4XQ5 - chains A and F of the 6 polymer chains in the assembly; structure by X-ray diffraction, 2.59 A resolution.

Chain A:
Protein: Hemagglutinin HA1 chain
Organism: Influenza A virus
UniProtKB: A0A059T4A1 (A0A059T4A1_9INFA); the construct lacks a stretch of the UniProt sequence and is renumbered around it, so the offset changes along the chain: 11-129 = UniProt 18-136; 130-158 = UniProt 138-166; 159-263 = UniProt 169-273; 265-276 = UniProt 274-285; 1 more segments
Chain sequence (323 residues; each row starts with the number of its first residue; note: 1 number in that range is skipped by the numbering (no residue carries it; nothing is unmodelled there); a row labelled like 158A-158B holds insertion residues (158A, then the next letters in order)):
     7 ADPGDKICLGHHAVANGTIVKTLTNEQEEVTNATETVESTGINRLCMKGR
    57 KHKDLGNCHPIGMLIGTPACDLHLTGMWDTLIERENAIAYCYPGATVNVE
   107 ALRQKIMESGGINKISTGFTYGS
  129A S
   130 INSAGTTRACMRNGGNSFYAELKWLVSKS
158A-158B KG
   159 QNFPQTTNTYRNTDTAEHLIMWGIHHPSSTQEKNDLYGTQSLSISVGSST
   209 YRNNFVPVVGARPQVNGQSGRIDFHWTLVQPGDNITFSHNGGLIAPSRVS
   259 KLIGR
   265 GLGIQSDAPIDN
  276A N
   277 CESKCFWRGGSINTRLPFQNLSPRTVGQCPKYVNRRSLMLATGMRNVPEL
Not modelled in the structure: 7-10, 326
Disulfide bonds: Cys-52/Cys-277, Cys-64/Cys-76, Cys-97/Cys-139, Cys-281/Cys-305
Glycans and other covalent adducts: N-acetylglucosamine (NAG) linked to Asn-38, Asn-242
Differences from the reference sequence: expression tag (7-10)
From the paper describing this entry:
  - post-translational modification sites: Asn-242
  - mutagenesis - Q226L: decreased binding to alpha2-3 sialosides
  - mutagenesis - Q226L: increased binding to human-type alpha2-6 receptors
  - mutagenesis - Q226L/G228S: increased binding to PAA-linked 6'-SLNLN
  - mutagenesis - Q226L/G228S: decreased binding to glycan array
  - mutagenesis - G225D: decreased binding to alpha2-3-sialylated glycans

Chain F:
Protein: Hemagglutinin HA2 chain
Organism: Influenza A virus
UniProtKB: A0A059T4A1 (A0A059T4A1_9INFA); residues 2-174 here correspond to UniProt positions 342-514 (UniProt number = residue number + 340)
Chain sequence (180 residues; row label = number of the first residue in the row):
     2 LFGAIAGFLENGWEGMVDGWYGFRHQNAQGTGQAADYKSTQAAIDQITGK
    52 LNRLVEKTNTEFESIESEFSEIEHQIGNVINWTKDSITDIWTYQAELLVA
   102 MENQHTIDMADSEMLNLYERVRKQLRQNAEEDGKGCFEIYHACDDSCMES
   152 IRNNTYDHSQYREEALLNRLNINSGRLVPR
Not modelled in the structure: 33, 173-181
Disulfide bonds: Cys-144/Cys-148
Glycans and other covalent adducts: covalent link Asn-28/Asp-146
Differences from the reference sequence: expression tag (175-181)

Interface between chain A and chain F:
Residue-residue contacts - 10 pairs, chain A then chain F:
  Glu-106(A) / Gln-76(F)
  Ala-107(A) / Glu-74(F)
  Ala-107(A) / His-75(F)
  Gln-110(A) / His-75(F)
  Gln-110(A) / Gln-76(F)
  Gln-110(A) / Asn-79(F)  hydrogen bond
  Lys-111(A) / His-75(F)
  Glu-114(A) / His-75(F)  salt bridge
  Glu-114(A) / Asn-79(F)  hydrogen bond
  Lys-307(A) / Asp-90(F)  salt bridge
Also at the interface, not in a pair above, chain A (7 interface residues in all): Phe-294
Also at the interface, not in a pair above, chain F (6 interface residues in all): Tyr-94

Overview:
Chain A and chain F form an interface of 7 and 6 residues respectively; the contacts include 2 hydrogen bonds
and 2 salt bridges. Polar pairs include Glu-114(A)/His-75(F), Lys-307(A)/Asp-90(F) and Gln-110(A)/Asn-79(F).
From the paper: Q226L of chain A reduces binding to alpha2-3 sialosides; a modification site at Asn-242(A); 3
substitutions were tested in all.
Chain A is Hemagglutinin HA1 chain and chain F is Hemagglutinin HA2 chain, both from Influenza A virus; the
structure, Human-infecting H10N8 influenza virus retains strong preference for avian-type receptors, was
determined by X-ray diffraction (same publication as 4XQO and 4XQU).
